6BNY - chain A; structure by X-ray diffraction, 3.34 A resolution.

# Chain A
Name: Serine/threonine-protein kinase TBK1
Source organism: Homo sapiens
Notes: EC 2.7.11.1
UniProt: Q9UHD2 (TBK1_HUMAN); residues 1-657 here = UniProt positions 1-657
Chain sequence (660 residues; row label = number of the first residue in the row; numbers below 1 keep their minus sign (Ser-2 is residue -2)):
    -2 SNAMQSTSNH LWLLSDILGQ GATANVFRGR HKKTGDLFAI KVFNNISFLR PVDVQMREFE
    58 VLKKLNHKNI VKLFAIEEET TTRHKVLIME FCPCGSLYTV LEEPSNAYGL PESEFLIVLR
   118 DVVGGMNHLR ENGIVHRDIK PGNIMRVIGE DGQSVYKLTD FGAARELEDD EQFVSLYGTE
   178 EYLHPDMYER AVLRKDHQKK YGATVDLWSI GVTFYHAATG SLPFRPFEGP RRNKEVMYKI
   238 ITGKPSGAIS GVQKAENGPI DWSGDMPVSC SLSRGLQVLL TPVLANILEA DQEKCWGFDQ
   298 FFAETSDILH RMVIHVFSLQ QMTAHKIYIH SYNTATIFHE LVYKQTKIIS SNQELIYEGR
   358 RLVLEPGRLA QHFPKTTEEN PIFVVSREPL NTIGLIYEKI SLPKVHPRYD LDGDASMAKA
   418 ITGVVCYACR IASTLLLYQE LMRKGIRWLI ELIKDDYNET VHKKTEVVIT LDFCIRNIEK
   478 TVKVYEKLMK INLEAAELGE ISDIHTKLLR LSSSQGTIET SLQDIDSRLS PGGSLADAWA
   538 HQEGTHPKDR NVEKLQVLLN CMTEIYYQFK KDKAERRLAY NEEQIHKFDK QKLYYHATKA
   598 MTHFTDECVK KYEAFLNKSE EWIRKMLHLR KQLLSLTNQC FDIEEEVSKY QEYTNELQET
Unresolved in the structure: -2 to 0, 47-49, 160-175, 187-201, 480-493
Construct notes: expression tag (-2 to 0)
Residues lining bound ligands: E0M (2-amino-7-(propan-2-yl)-3-(1H-tetrazol-5-yl)-5H-[1]benzopyrano[2,3-b]pyridin-5-one): Leu15, Val23, Ala36, Met86, Glu87, Phe88, Cys89, Pro90, Gly92, Thr96, Met142, Thr156
UniProt features mapped onto this chain:
  - active site: Asp135 (Proton acceptor)
  - binding site (ATP): Leu15 to Val23, Lys38
  - modified residue: Ser172 (Phosphoserine), Lys607 (N6-methyllysine)
  - cross-link (Glycyl lysine isopeptide (Lys-Gly)): Lys30 (interchain with G-Cter in ubiquitin), Lys401 (interchain with G-Cter in ubiquitin)
  - natural variant: Phe24 (F24S: Loss of IFNB induction), Arg47 (R47H: In FTDALS4), Asp50 (D50A: In IIAE8), Tyr105 (Y105C: In FTDALS4), Val152 (V152L: No effect on IFNB induction), Gly159 (G159A: In IIAE8), Ile207 (I207V: In IIAE8; uncertain significance), Tyr212 (Y212D: In AIARV), Asp296 (D296H: In a breast pleomorphic lobular carcinoma sample), Ile305 (I305T: In FTDALS4), Leu306 (L306I: In FTDALS4; uncertain significance), Arg308 (R308Q: In FTDALS4), 14 further natural variant entries in UniProt
  - mutagenesis: Lys30 (K30R: Decreases ubiquitination. Abolishes ubiquitination, phosphorylation and kinase activity; when associated with R-401), Asp33 (D33A: Decreases phosphorylation and kinase activity), Lys38 (K38A: Loss of kinase activity), Asp135 (D135N: Loss of kinase activity), Ser172 (S172A: Loss of kinase activity. No effect on dimerization. Loss of USP38-mediated degradation; S172E: Decreased kinase activity), Leu316 (L316E: Decreases kinase activity. No effect on phosphorylation), Tyr325 (Y325E: Abolishes phosphorylation and kinase activity), Glu355 (E355R: Decreases phosphorylation and kinase activity. Abolishes dimerization; when associated with A-357 or R-448), Arg357 (R357A: Decreases phosphorylation and kinase activity. Abolishes dimerization; when associated with R-355), Lys401 (K401R: Decreases ubiquitination. Abolishes ubiquitination, phosphorylation and kinase activity; when associated with R-30), Glu448 (E448R: Decreases phosphorylation and kinase activity. Abolishes dimerization; when associated with R-355), His459 (H459E: Abolishes dimerization and decreases kinase activity but no effect on phosphorylation; when associated with E-466 and E-470), 11 further mutagenesis entries in UniProt
From the paper describing this entry:
  - mutagenesis - T156A: increased binding to E0M
  - binding site for E0M: Met86
  - conformationally variable residues (side-chain flip): Thr156
  - mutagenesis - M86L: abolished expression
  - mutagenesis - T156A: increased binding to 11
  - mutagenesis - K38A: abolished catalytic activity (proposed by the authors, not directly observed)
  - mutagenesis - K38A: increased expression (proposed by the authors, not directly observed)
  - post-translational modification sites: Ser172

# Overview
Bound to chain A: compound E0M. Curated annotation (UniProt) lists active-site residue Asp135, 10 ATP-binding
residues and 23 mutagenesis sites. The paper reports a binding site for E0M at Met86; T156A increases binding
to E0M; 3 substitutions were tested in all.
Chain A is Serine/threonine-protein kinase TBK1 (Homo sapiens); the structure, TBK1 in complex with tetrazole
analog of amlexanox, was determined by X-ray diffraction (same publication as 6BOD, 6BOE and 5W5V).
